Entry 6ULZ (X-ray diffraction, 3.10 A resolution); this record covers chain A.

Chain A:
Molecule: Linear gramicidin synthase subunit A
Source organism: Brevibacillus parabrevis
Notes: fragment: initiation module
UniProt: Q70LM7 (LGRA_BREPA); residues 3-685 here correspond to UniProt positions 2-684 (UniProt number = residue number - 1)
Amino-acid sequence (687 residues; numbered -1 to 685; the number before each row is that of its first residue; numbers below 1 keep their minus sign (Gly-1 is residue -1)):
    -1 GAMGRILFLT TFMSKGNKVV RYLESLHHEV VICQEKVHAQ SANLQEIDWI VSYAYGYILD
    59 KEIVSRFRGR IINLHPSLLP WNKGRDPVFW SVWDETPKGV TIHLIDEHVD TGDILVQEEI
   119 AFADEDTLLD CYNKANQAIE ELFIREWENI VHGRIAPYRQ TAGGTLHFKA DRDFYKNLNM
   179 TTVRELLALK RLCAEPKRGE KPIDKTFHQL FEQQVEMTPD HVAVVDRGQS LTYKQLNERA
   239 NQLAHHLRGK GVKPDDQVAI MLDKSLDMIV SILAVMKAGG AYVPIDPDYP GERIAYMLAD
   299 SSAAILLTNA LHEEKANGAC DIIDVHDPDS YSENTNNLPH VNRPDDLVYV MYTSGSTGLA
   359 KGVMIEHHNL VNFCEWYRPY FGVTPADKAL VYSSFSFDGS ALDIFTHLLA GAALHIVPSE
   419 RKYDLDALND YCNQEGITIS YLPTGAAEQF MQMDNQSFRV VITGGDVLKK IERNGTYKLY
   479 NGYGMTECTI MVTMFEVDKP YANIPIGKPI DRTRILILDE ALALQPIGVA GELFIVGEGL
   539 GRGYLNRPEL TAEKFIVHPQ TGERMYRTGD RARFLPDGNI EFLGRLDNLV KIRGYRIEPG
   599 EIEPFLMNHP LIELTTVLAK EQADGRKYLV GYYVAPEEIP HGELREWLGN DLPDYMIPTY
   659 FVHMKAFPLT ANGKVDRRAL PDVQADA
Disordered / not traced: -1 to 0, 586-685
Differences from the reference sequence: expression tag (-1 to 2); engineered mutation Met483 (Pro482 in Q70LM7)
Residues lining bound ligands:
  - AMP-CPP (APC; diphosphomethylphosphonic acid adenosyl ester): Thr351, Ser352, Gly462, Gly463, Asp464, Val465, Asn479, Gly480, Tyr481, Gly482, Met483, Thr484, Ile504, Asp568, Phe580, Arg583
  - 3-methyl-2-oxobutanoic acid (KIV): Asp396, Gly397, Tyr439, Gly462, Gly463, Gly480, Gly482, Met483, Thr484, Ile488, Met489
What the authors report for this chain:
  - mutagenesis - P483M: increased catalytic activity on 3-methyl-2-oxobutanoic acid
  - mutagenesis - D396V/P483M: abolished catalytic activity on 3-methyl-2-oxobutanoic acid
  - conformationally variable residues: Gly482 to Met483

Summary:
Ligands of chain A: AMP-CPP and 3-methyl-2-oxobutanoic acid. From the paper: P483M increases catalytic
activity on 3-methyl-2-oxobutanoic acid; conformational variability at Gly482.
Chain A is Linear gramicidin synthase subunit A (Brevibacillus parabrevis); the structure, Adenylation domain
of the initiation module of LgrA mutant P483M, was determined by X-ray diffraction, deposited together with
6ULW, 6ULX and 6ULY.
